PDB entry 8WIF | electron microscopy, 2.90 A resolution | chains a and e of the 23 polymer chains in the assembly

== Chain a ==
Molecule: 16S rRNA
From: Mycolicibacterium smegmatis MC2 155
Sequence (1528 nucleotides; each row starts with the number of its first residue):
     1 UUUUUGUUUG GAGAGUUUGA UCCUGGCUCA GGACGAACGC UGGCGGCGUG CUUAACACAU
    61 GCAAGUCGAA CGGAAAGGCC CUUUCGGGGG UACUCGAGUG GCGAACGGGU GAGUAACACG
   121 UGGGUGAUCU GCCCUGCACU UUGGGAUAAG CCUGGGAAAC UGGGUCUAAU ACCGAAUACA
   181 CCCUGCUGGU CGCAUGGCCU GGUAGGGGAA AGCUUUUGCG GUGUGGGAUG GGCCCGCGGC
   241 CUAUCAGCUU GUUGGUGGGG UGAUGGCCUA CCAAGGCGAC GACGGGUAGC CGGCCUGAGA
   301 GGGUGACCGG CCACACUGGG ACUGAGAUAC GGCCCAGACU CCUACGGGAG GCAGCAGUGG
   361 GGAAUAUUGC ACAAUGGGCG CAAGCCUGAU GCAGCGACGC CGCGUGAGGG AUGACGGCCU
   421 UCGGGUUGUA AACCUCUUUC AGCACAGACG AAGCGCAAGU GACGGUAUGU GCAGAAGAAG
   481 GACCGGCCAA CUACGUGCCA GCAGCCGCGG UAAUACGUAG GGUCCGAGCG UUGUCCGGAA
   541 UUACUGGGCG UAAAGAGCUC GUAGGUGGUU UGUCGCGUUG UUCGUGAAAA CUCACAGCUU
   601 AACUGUGGGC GUGCGGGCGA UACGGGCAGA CUAGAGUACU GCAGGGGAGA CUGGAAUUCC
   661 UGGUGUAGCG GUGGAAUGCG CAGAUAUCAG GAGGAACACC GGUGGCGAAG GCGGGUCUCU
   721 GGGCAGUAAC UGACGCUGAG GAGCGAAAGC GUGGGGAGCG AACAGGAUUA GAUACCCUGG
   781 UAGUCCACGC CGUAAACGGU GGGUACUAGG UGUGGGUUUC CUUCCUUGGG AUCCGUGCCG
   841 UAGCUAACGC AUUAAGUACC CCGCCUGGGG AGUACGGCCG CAAGGCUAAA ACUCAAAGGA
   901 AUUGACGGGG GCCCGCACAA GCGGCGGAGC AUGUGGAUUA AUUCGAUGCA ACGCGAAGAA
   961 CCUUACCUGG GUUUGACAUG CACAGGACGC CGGCAGAGAU GUCGGUUCCC UUGUGGCCUG
  1021 UGUGCAGGUG GUGCAUGGCU GUCGUCAGCU CGUGUCGUGA GAUGUUGGGU UAAGUCCCGC
  1081 AACGAGCGCA ACCCUUGUCU CAUGUUGCCA GCACGUUAUG GUGGGGACUC GUGAGAGACU
  1141 GCCGGGGUCA ACUCGGAGGA AGGUGGGGAU GACGUCAAGU CAUCAUGCCC CUUAUGUCCA
  1201 GGGCUUCACA CAUGCUACAA UGGCCGGUAC AAAGGGCUGC GAUGCCGUGA GGUGGAGCGA
  1261 AUCCUUUCAA AGCCGGUCUC AGUUCGGAUC GGGGUCUGCA ACUCGACCCC GUGAAGUCGG
  1321 AGUCGCUAGU AAUCGCAGAU CAGCAACGCU GCGGUGAAUA CGUUCCCGGG CCUUGUACAC
  1381 ACCGCCCGUC ACGUCAUGAA AGUCGGUAAC ACCCGAAGCC GGUGGCCUAA CCCUUGUGGA
  1441 GGGAGCCGUC GAAGGUGGGA UCGGCGAUUG GGACGAAGUC GUAACAAGGU AGCCGUACCG
  1501 GAAGGUGCGG CUGGAUCACC UCCUUUCU
Disordered / not traced: 1-6, 1524-1528

== Chain e ==
Protein: 30S ribosomal protein S4
From: Mycolicibacterium smegmatis MC2 155
Reference sequence: A0A8B4QH64 (A0A8B4QH64_MYCSM); numbering as in UniProt (aligned over 1-201)
Chain sequence (201 residues; each row starts with the number of its first residue):
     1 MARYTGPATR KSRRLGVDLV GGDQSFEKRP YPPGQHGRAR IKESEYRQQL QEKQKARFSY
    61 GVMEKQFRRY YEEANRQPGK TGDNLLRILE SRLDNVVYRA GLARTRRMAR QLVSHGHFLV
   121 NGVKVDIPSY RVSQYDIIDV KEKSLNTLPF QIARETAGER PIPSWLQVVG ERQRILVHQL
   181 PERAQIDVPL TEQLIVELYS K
Disordered / not traced: 1

== How chain a and chain e interact ==
Residue-residue contacts (110):
  G10(a) - Asn75(e)  phosphate contact
  A12(a) - Glu197(e)  hydrogen bond to the base
  A12(a) - Ser200(e)  hydrogen bond to the base
  A12(a) - Lys201(e)  base contact
  G32(a) - Arg68(e)  salt bridge to the phosphate
  C401(a) - Lys65(e)  phosphate contact
  C401(a) - Arg69(e)  salt bridge to the phosphate
  G402(a) - Gln66(e)  hydrogen bond to the phosphate
  G402(a) - Ile127(e)  sugar contact
  G402(a) - Ser129(e)  hydrogen bond to the phosphate
  C403(a) - Ala2(e)  base contact
  C403(a) - Gln66(e)  phosphate contact
  C403(a) - Ser114(e)  phosphate contact
  C403(a) - Ile127(e)  sugar contact
  C403(a) - Ser129(e)  hydrogen bond to the phosphate
  G404(a) - Ala2(e)  base contact
  G404(a) - Arg110(e)  salt bridge to the phosphate
  G404(a) - Ser114(e)  hydrogen bond to the phosphate
  G404(a) - Pro128(e)  phosphate contact
  U405(a) - Ala2(e)  base contact
  U405(a) - Arg3(e)  salt bridge to the phosphate
  G406(a) - Arg3(e)  hydrogen bond to the phosphate
  G406(a) - Thr5(e)  sugar contact
  G406(a) - Gln111(e)  hydrogen bond to the base
  A407(a) - Arg3(e)  salt bridge to the phosphate
  A407(a) - Arg107(e)  salt bridge to the phosphate
  A407(a) - Met108(e)  sugar contact
  A407(a) - Gln111(e)  sugar contact
  G408(a) - Arg104(e)  hydrogen bond to the phosphate
  G408(a) - Thr105(e)  phosphate contact
  G408(a) - Arg107(e)  phosphate contact
  G409(a) - Arg104(e)  salt bridge to the phosphate
  G413(a) - Lys28(e)  base contact
  G413(a) - Arg29(e)  base contact
  C418(a) - Gln35(e)  hydrogen bond to the sugar
  U426(a) - Arg29(e)  salt bridge to the phosphate
  U426(a) - Tyr31(e)  hydrogen bond to the phosphate
  U426(a) - Gly34(e)  hydrogen bond to the phosphate
  U426(a) - Gln35(e)  sugar contact
  U427(a) - Arg13(e)  salt bridge to the phosphate
  U427(a) - Arg29(e)  salt bridge to the phosphate
  U427(a) - Pro33(e)  phosphate contact
  U427(a) - Gly34(e)  phosphate contact
  G428(a) - Pro7(e)  phosphate contact
  G428(a) - Arg10(e)  salt bridge to the phosphate
  G428(a) - Arg29(e)  hydrogen bond to the sugar
  U429(a) - Thr9(e)  hydrogen bond to the phosphate
  U429(a) - Arg13(e)  salt bridge to the phosphate
  U429(a) - Ser25(e)  phosphate contact
  U429(a) - Arg29(e)  salt bridge to the phosphate
  A430(a) - Pro7(e)  phosphate contact
  A430(a) - Ala8(e)  hydrogen bond to the phosphate
  C436(a) - Leu148(e)  sugar contact
  C436(a) - Pro149(e)  sugar contact
  U437(a) - Gln111(e)  base contact
  U437(a) - His115(e)  hydrogen bond to the sugar
  U437(a) - His117(e)  hydrogen bond to the phosphate
  U438(a) - His115(e)  sugar contact
  U438(a) - His117(e)  phosphate contact
  U439(a) - Ser114(e)  hydrogen bond to the sugar
  U439(a) - His115(e)  hydrogen bond to the base
  U439(a) - Asp126(e)  hydrogen bond to the sugar
  U470(a) - Lys124(e)  salt bridge to the phosphate
  G471(a) - Lys143(e)  salt bridge to the phosphate
  A475(a) - Gln111(e)  base contact
  A475(a) - His115(e)  base contact
  A479(a) - Ala2(e)  base contact
  G486(a) - Lys42(e)  salt bridge to the phosphate
  C488(a) - Tyr46(e)  sugar contact
  A489(a) - Lys42(e)  salt bridge to the phosphate
  A489(a) - Ser44(e)  phosphate contact
  A489(a) - Tyr46(e)  phosphate contact
  A489(a) - Leu50(e)  sugar contact
  A490(a) - Lys42(e)  salt bridge to the phosphate
  A490(a) - Arg47(e)  salt bridge to the phosphate
  C491(a) - His36(e)  hydrogen bond to the base
  U492(a) - His36(e)  hydrogen bond to the sugar
  G520(a) - Gln35(e)  hydrogen bond to the sugar
  G521(a) - Gly34(e)  sugar contact
  G521(a) - Gln35(e)  hydrogen bond to the sugar
  G522(a) - Arg10(e)  salt bridge to the phosphate
  G522(a) - Arg14(e)  hydrogen bond to the phosphate
  G522(a) - Pro33(e)  sugar contact
  G522(a) - Gly34(e)  sugar contact
  U523(a) - Arg10(e)  salt bridge to the phosphate
  U523(a) - Arg14(e)  salt bridge to the phosphate
  U523(a) - Pro33(e)  phosphate contact
  C524(a) - Gln54(e)  hydrogen bond to the phosphate
  C525(a) - Lys53(e)  salt bridge to the phosphate
  C525(a) - Gln54(e)  hydrogen bond to the phosphate
  C525(a) - Arg57(e)  salt bridge to the phosphate
  C525(a) - Glu64(e)  phosphate contact
  G526(a) - Tyr4(e)  base contact
  G526(a) - Arg57(e)  salt bridge to the phosphate
  G526(a) - Met63(e)  base contact
  G526(a) - Glu64(e)  hydrogen bond to the phosphate
  G526(a) - Lys65(e)  hydrogen bond to the phosphate
  A527(a) - Ala2(e)  hydrogen bond to the phosphate
  A527(a) - Met63(e)  phosphate contact
  C593(a) - Arg76(e)  salt bridge to the phosphate
  A594(a) - Arg76(e)  salt bridge to the phosphate
  U599(a) - Lys124(e)  sugar contact
  U599(a) - Val125(e)  sugar contact
  U599(a) - Asp126(e)  hydrogen bond to the base
  U599(a) - Ile127(e)  base contact
  U600(a) - Ile127(e)  base contact
  U600(a) - Ser129(e)  base contact
  U600(a) - Tyr130(e)  sugar contact
  A601(a) - Arg69(e)  sugar contact
  A602(a) - Arg69(e)  sugar contact
Other interface residues (no listed pair), chain a (53 interface residues in all): U9, A30, C419, G425, G469, G528
Other interface residues (no listed pair), chain e (61 interface residues in all): Arg38, Gln49, Arg92, Thr147, Leu198

== Summary ==
53 residues of chain a and 61 residues of chain e are in contact, with 31 hydrogen bonds and 27 salt bridges.
Polar pairs include A12(a)-Glu197(e), A12(a)-Ser200(e) and G406(a)-Gln111(e).
Here chain a is 16S rRNA and chain e is 30S ribosomal protein S4, both from Mycolicibacterium smegmatis MC2
155. Entry 8WIF (Cryo- EM structure of Mycobacterium smegmatis 30S ribosomal subunit (body 2) of 70S ribosome
and RafH) was determined by electron microscopy together with 8WHX, 8WHY, 8WI7, 8WI8, 8WI9, 8WIB, 8WIC and
8WID from the same study.
